Entry 8PSZ (electron microscopy, 2.42 A resolution); this record covers chains C and P of the 7 polymer chains in the assembly.

[Chain C]
Protein: RNA-dependent RNA polymerase
Organism: Tilapia lake virus
Reference sequence: A0A7G3S745 (A0A7G3S745_9VIRU); residues 1-457 here = UniProt positions 1-457
Amino-acid sequence (478 residues; numbered 1 to 478; the number before each row is that of its first residue):
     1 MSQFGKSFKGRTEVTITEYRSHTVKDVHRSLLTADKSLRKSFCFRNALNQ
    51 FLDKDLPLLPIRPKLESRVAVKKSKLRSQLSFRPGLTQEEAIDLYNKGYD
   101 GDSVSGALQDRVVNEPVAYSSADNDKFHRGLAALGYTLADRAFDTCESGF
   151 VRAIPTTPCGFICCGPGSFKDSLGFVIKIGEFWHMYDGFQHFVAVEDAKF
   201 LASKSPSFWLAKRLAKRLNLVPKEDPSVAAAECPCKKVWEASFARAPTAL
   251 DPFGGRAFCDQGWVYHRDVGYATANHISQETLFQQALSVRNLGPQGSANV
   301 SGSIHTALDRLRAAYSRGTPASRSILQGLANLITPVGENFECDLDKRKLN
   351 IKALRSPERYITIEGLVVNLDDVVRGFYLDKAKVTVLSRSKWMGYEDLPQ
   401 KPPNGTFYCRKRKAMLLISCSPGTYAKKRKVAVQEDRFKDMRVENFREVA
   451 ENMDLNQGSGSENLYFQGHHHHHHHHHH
Disordered / not traced: 1, 141-143, 430-478
Sequence notes: conflict Lys391 (Arg in A0A7G3S745); expression tag (458-478)
From the paper describing this entry:
  - binding site for Transcription-like product (chain P): His305

[Chain P]
Molecule: Transcription-like product
Sequence (21 nucleotides; each row starts with the number of its first residue; note: 5 numbers in that range are skipped by the numbering (no residue carries them; nothing is unmodelled there); numbers below 1 keep their minus sign (A-4 is residue -4)):
    -4 AGAAUAUAAUA
    12 CCAAAUUUUA
Disordered / not traced: -4 to 3

[Chain C / chain P interface]
Contacting residue pairs (9; chain C residue first):
  Val24(C) - A14(P)  sugar contact
  Val27(C) - A15(P)  phosphate contact
  Val27(C) - A16(P)  phosphate contact
  Arg29(C) - U17(P)  salt bridge to the phosphate
  Gly106(C) - C12(P)  hydrogen bond to the base
  Gln109(C) - C12(P)  sugar contact
  His305(C) - A6(P)  stacking on the base
  Asn339(C) - A6(P)  base contact
  Lys352(C) - A4(P)  salt bridge to the phosphate
Other interface residues (no listed pair), chain C (10 interface residues in all): Arg347, Asn350

[In short]
The interface between chain C and chain P involves 10 residues on one side and 7 on the other; the contacts
include 1 hydrogen bond, 2 salt bridges and 1 aromatic stacking contact. Polar contacts include
Gly106(C)-C12(P), Arg29(C)-U17(P) and Lys352(C)-A4(P). From the paper: a binding site for Transcription-like
product (chain P) at His305(C).
Here chain C is RNA-dependent RNA polymerase (Tilapia lake virus) and chain P is Transcription-like product.
Entry 8PSZ (Tilapia Lake Virus polymerase in vRNA elongation state with additional mode B promoter
(transcriptase conformation)) was determined by electron microscopy together with 8PSN, 8PSO, 8PSQ, 8PSS,
8PSU, 8PSX and 6 further entries from the same study.
